PDB entry 4H2T | X-ray diffraction, 2.44 A resolution | chains A and B of the 4 polymer chains in the assembly

# Chain A (and B)
Molecule: Amino acid--[acyl-carrier-protein] ligase 1
Source organism: Bradyrhizobium japonicum
Notes: EC 6.2.1.-; chain B of this document is another copy of the same molecule, construct and numbering; everything in this record applies to it too
UniProt: Q89VT8 (AACL1_BRAJA); residues 1-326 here = UniProt positions 1-326
Amino-acid sequence (346 residues; row label = number of the first residue in the row; numbers below 1 keep their minus sign (Met-19 is residue -19)):
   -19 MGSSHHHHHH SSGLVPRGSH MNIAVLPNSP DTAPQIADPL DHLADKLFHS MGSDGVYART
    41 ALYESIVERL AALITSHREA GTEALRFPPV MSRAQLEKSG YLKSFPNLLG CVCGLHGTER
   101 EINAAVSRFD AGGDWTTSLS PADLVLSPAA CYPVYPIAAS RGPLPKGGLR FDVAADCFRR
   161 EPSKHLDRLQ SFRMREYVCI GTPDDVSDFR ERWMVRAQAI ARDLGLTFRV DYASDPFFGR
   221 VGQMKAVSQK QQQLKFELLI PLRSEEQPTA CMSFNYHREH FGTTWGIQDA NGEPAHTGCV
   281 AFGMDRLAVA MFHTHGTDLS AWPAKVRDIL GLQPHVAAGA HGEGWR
Disordered / not traced: -19 to 17, 313-326 (chain B: -19 to 16, 313-326)
Sequence notes: expression tag (-19 to 0)
Bound ions: Zn2+: Cys131, Glu176, Cys279 (together with 5'-O-(glycylsulfamoyl)adenosine)
Small-molecule neighbours:
  - 5'-O-(glycylsulfamoyl)adenosine (G5A): Ala129, Cys131, Arg159, Glu161, Asp167, Arg168, Leu169, Phe172, Met174, Glu176, Asp215, Lys235, Glu237, Ala250, Cys251, Met252, Ser253, Asn255, Cys279, Ala281, Gly283, Arg286
  - 4'-phosphopantetheine (PNS): Ser84, Phe85, Cys131, Tyr132, Asp215, Phe217, Gln229, Gln232, Leu234, Tyr256, His257, His260, Phe261
Swiss-Prot annotation at these positions:
  - binding site (Zn(2+)): Cys131, Glu176, Cys279
  - binding site (ATP): Arg159, Glu161, Arg168, Leu169, Lys235, Ala250 to Ser253, Arg286
  - binding site (an L-alpha-amino acid): Glu176

# Interface between chain A and chain B
Residue-residue contacts (121):
  His29(A) with Glu63(B), salt bridge; Leu65(B); Arg141(B)
  Ser30(A) with Ile137(B)
  Met31(A) with Pro68(B); Val70(B); Ser72(B); Gln75(B), hydrogen bond (backbone-side chain); Pro133(B), hydrophobic
  Ser33(A) with Asp123(B), hydrogen bond; Leu124(B)
  Val36(A) with Pro68(B), hydrophobic; Val70(B); Leu124(B), hydrophobic
  Tyr37(A) with Pro68(B)
  Ala38(A) with Arg66(B); Phe67(B), hydrophobic
  Arg39(A) with Leu65(B); Arg66(B), hydrogen bond (backbone-backbone); Pro68(B)
  Ala41(A) with Ala64(B), hydrogen bond (backbone-backbone)
  Glu44(A) with Arg66(B)
  Glu63(A) with His29(B), salt bridge
  Ala64(A) with Ala41(B)
  Leu65(A) with His29(B); Arg39(B)
  Arg66(A) with Ala38(B); Arg39(B), hydrogen bond (backbone-backbone); Glu44(B)
  Phe67(A) with Met31(B), hydrophobic; Ala38(B), hydrophobic
  Pro68(A) with Met31(B); Val36(B), hydrophobic; Tyr37(B); Arg39(B); Ser171(B)
  Pro69(A) with Pro69(B), hydrophobic; Asp156(B); Ser171(B)
  Val70(A) with Met31(B); Val36(B); Leu126(B), hydrophobic; Ser171(B)
  Ser72(A) with Met31(B)
  Arg73(A) with Trp115(B); Thr116(B)
  Gln75(A) with Met31(B), hydrogen bond (side chain-backbone); Gly32(B)
  Glu77(A) with Phe109(B); Trp115(B), hydrogen bond
  Leu82(A) with Val106(B); Phe109(B), hydrophobic; Trp115(B)
  Lys83(A) with Val106(B); Asp110(B), salt bridge
  Pro86(A) with Leu95(B); Ile102(B), hydrophobic; Val106(B), hydrophobic
  Leu89(A) with Cys93(B); Trp115(B), hydrophobic
  Gly90(A) with Cys93(B)
  Cys91(A) with Cys91(B); Val92(B); Cys93(B), hydrogen bond (backbone-backbone); Leu119(B), hydrophobic
  Val92(A) with Cys91(B); Phe158(B), hydrophobic
  Cys93(A) with Leu89(B); Gly90(B); Cys91(B), hydrogen bond (backbone-backbone); Cys93(B), hydrogen bond
  Gly94(A) with Leu89(B)
  Leu95(A) with Pro86(B)
  His96(A) with Arg160(B), hydrogen bond
  Glu99(A) with Phe218(B); Gly219(B); Arg220(B), hydrogen bond (side chain-backbone)
  Ile102(A) with Pro86(B), hydrophobic; Phe218(B), hydrophobic
  Asn103(A) with Phe218(B)
  Val106(A) with Leu82(B); Lys83(B); Pro86(B), hydrophobic
  Phe109(A) with Glu77(B); Leu82(B), hydrophobic
  Asp110(A) with Lys83(B), salt bridge
  Trp115(A) with Arg73(B); Glu77(B), hydrogen bond; Leu82(B); Leu89(B), hydrophobic; Cys91(B), hydrophobic
  Thr116(A) with Arg73(B); Pro121(B)
  Leu119(A) with Cys91(B), hydrophobic
  Pro121(A) with Thr116(B)
  Ala122(A) with Arg160(B)
  Asp123(A) with Ser33(B), hydrogen bond; Arg160(B), salt bridge
  Leu124(A) with Ser33(B); Phe158(B), hydrophobic; Gln170(B)
  Leu126(A) with Val70(B), hydrophobic; Leu126(B), hydrophobic
  Pro133(A) with Met31(B), hydrophobic
  Ile137(A) with Ser30(B)
  Arg141(A) with His29(B)
  Asp156(A) with Pro69(B)
  Phe158(A) with Val92(B), hydrophobic; Leu124(B), hydrophobic
  Arg160(A) with His96(B), hydrogen bond; Ala122(B); Asp123(B), salt bridge
  Gln170(A) with Leu124(B)
  Ser171(A) with Pro68(B); Pro69(B); Val70(B)
  Phe218(A) with Glu99(B); Ile102(B), hydrophobic; Asn103(B)
  Gly219(A) with Glu99(B)
  Arg220(A) with Glu99(B)
Interface residues without a listed pair, chain A (62 interface residues in all): Gly32, Thr40, Met71, Asn87
Interface residues without a listed pair, chain B (62 interface residues in all): Thr40, Met71, Asn87, Gly94

# In short
Chain A and chain B each contribute 62 residues to their interface; the contacts include 15 hydrogen bonds and
6 salt bridges. Polar contacts include His29(A)-Glu63(B), Lys83(A)-Asp110(B) and Asp123(A)-Arg160(B). Bound to
chain A: 5'-O-(glycylsulfamoyl)adenosine and 4'-phosphopantetheine.
Chain A and chain B are both Amino acid--[acyl-carrier-protein] ligase 1 (Bradyrhizobium japonicum); the
structure, Crystal structure of Bradyrhizobium japonicum glycine:[carrier protein] ligase complexed with
cognate carrier protein and an analogue ..., was determined by X-ray diffraction (same publication as 4H2S,
4H2U, 4H2V, 4H2W, 4H2X and 4H2Y).
